Entry 4BH1 (X-ray diffraction, 2.15 A resolution); this record covers chains A and F of the 6 polymer chains in the assembly.

== Chain A ==
Molecule: Hemagglutinin
From: Influenza A virus
Notes: fragment: ha1 of trypsin released ectodomain, residues 17-338
Reference sequence: Q207Z6 (Q207Z6_9INFA); residues 1-322 here correspond to UniProt positions 17-338 (UniProt number = residue number + 16)
Amino-acid sequence (326 residues; row label = number of the first residue in the row):
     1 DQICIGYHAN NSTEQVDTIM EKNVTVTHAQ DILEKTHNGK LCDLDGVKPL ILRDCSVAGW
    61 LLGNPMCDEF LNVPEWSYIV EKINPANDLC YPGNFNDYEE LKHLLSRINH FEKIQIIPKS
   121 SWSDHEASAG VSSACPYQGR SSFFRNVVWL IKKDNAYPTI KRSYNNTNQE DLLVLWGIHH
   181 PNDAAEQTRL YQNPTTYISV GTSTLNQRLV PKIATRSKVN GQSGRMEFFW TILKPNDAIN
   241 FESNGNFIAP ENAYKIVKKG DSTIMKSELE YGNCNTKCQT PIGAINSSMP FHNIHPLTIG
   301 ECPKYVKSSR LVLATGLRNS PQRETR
Unresolved in the structure: 320-326
Disulfide bonds: C42-C274, C55-C67, C90-C135, C278-C302
Covalent attachments: N-acetylglucosamine (NAG) linked to N165
Sequence notes: expression tag (323-326)

== Chain F ==
Molecule: Hemagglutinin
From: Influenza A virus
Notes: fragment: ha2 of trypsin released ectodomain, residues 347-512
Reference sequence: Q207Z6 (Q207Z6_9INFA); residues 1-166 here correspond to UniProt positions 347-512 (UniProt number = residue number + 346)
Amino-acid sequence (166 residues; numbered 1 to 166; the number before each row is that of its first residue):
     1 GLFGAIAGFI EGGWQGMVDG WYGYHHSNEQ GSGYAADKES TQKAIDGVTN KVNSIIDKMN
    61 TQFEAVGREF NNLERRIENL NKKMEDGFLD VWTYNAELLV LMENERTLDF HDSNVKNLYD
   121 KVRLQLRDNA KELGNGCFEF YHRCDNECME SVRNGTYDYP QYSEEA
Unresolved in the structure: 1-9, 155-166
Disulfide bonds: C144-C148

== Interface between chain A and chain F ==
Contacting residue pairs (11):
  D97(A) with L73(F)
  E99(A) with R76(F)
  E100(A) with L73(F); E74(F); R75(F), hydrogen bond (side chain-backbone); R76(F), salt bridge
  H103(A) with R75(F); R76(F); N79(F)
  L104(A) with R75(F)
  R107(A) with N79(F)
Other interface residues (no listed pair), chain A (7 interface residues in all): W230
Other interface residues (no listed pair), chain F (6 interface residues in all): N72

== Overview ==
7 residues of chain A and 6 residues of chain F are in contact; the contacts include 1 hydrogen bond and 1
salt bridge. Among the polar pairs are E100(A)-R76(F) and E100(A)-R75(F). N-acetylglucosamine is covalently
linked to N165(A).
Here chain A is Hemagglutinin and chain F is Hemagglutinin, both from Influenza A virus. Entry 4BH1 (H5 (tyTy)
Influenza Virus Haemagglutinin in Complex with Avian Receptor Analogue 3'-SLN) was determined by X-ray
diffraction, deposited together with 4BGW, 4BGX, 4BGY, 4BGZ, 4BH0, 4BH2, 4BH3 and 4BH4.
